Entry 7F0F (X-ray diffraction, 2.10 A resolution); this record covers chains A and C.

== Chain A ==
Name: Capreomycin phosphotransferase
From: Saccharothrix mutabilis subsp. capreolus
UniProtKB: Q53826 (Q53826_STRMP); residues 1-281 here = UniProt positions 1-281
Chain sequence (294 residues; each row starts with the number of its first residue):
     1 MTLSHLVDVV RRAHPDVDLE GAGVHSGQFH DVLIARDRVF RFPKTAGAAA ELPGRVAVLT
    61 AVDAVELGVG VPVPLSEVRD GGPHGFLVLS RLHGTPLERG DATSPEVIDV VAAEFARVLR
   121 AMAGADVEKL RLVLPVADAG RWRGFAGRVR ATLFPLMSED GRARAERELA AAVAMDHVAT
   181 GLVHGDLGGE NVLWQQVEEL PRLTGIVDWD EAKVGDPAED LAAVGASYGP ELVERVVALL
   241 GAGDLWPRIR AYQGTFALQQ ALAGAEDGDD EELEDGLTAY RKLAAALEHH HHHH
Not modelled in the structure: 1, 284-294
Sequence notes: expression tag (282-294)

== Chain C ==
Name: Dpp-ala-dpp-ual-myn-kbe
From: Saccharothrix mutabilis subsp. capreolus
Chain sequence (6 residues; each row starts with the number of its first residue):
     1 XXXXXA
Modified residues: KBE (beta-lysine) at position 1, DPP (diaminopropanoic acid) at position 2, UAL ((2Z)-2-amino-3-(carbamoylamino)prop-2-enoic acid) at position 3, MYN ((2S)-amino[(4R)-2-amino-1,4,5,6-tetrahydropyrimidin-4-yl]ethanoic acid) at position 4, DPP (diaminopropanoic acid) at position 5
Glycans and other covalent adducts: covalent link DPP_2-Ala6

== How chain A and chain C interact ==
Pairs across the interface - 22 pairs, chain A then chain C:
  Gly185(A) with DPP_5(C), hydrogen bond (backbone-backbone)
  Asp186(A) with MYN_4(C); DPP_5(C); Ala6(C), hydrogen bond (side chain-backbone)
  Gly188(A) with MYN_4(C)
  Glu190(A) with KBE_1(C); MYN_4(C)
  Glu211(A) with DPP_5(C), hydrogen bond (side chain-backbone)
  Ala223(A) with MYN_4(C)
  Ala226(A) with UAL_3(C); MYN_4(C)
  Ser227(A) with MYN_4(C)
  Phe256(A) with UAL_3(C); MYN_4(C); DPP_5(C)
  Ala257(A) with UAL_3(C)
  Gln259(A) with DPP_5(C), hydrogen bond (side chain-backbone)
  Gln260(A) with DPP_2(C); UAL_3(C)
  Glu272(A) with KBE_1(C); DPP_2(C)
  Asp275(A) with UAL_3(C)
Other interface residues (no listed pair), chain A (17 interface residues in all): Asn191, Asp267, Gly276

== In short ==
Chain A and chain C form an interface of 17 and 6 residues respectively, with 4 hydrogen bonds. Polar pairs
include Asp186(A)-Ala6(C), Glu211(A)-DPP_5(C) and Gln259(A)-DPP_5(C).
Chain A is Capreomycin phosphotransferase and chain C is Dpp-ala-dpp-ual-myn-kbe, both from Saccharothrix
mutabilis subsp. capreolus; the structure, Crystal structure of capreomycin phosphotransferase in complex with
CMN IIB, was determined by X-ray diffraction, deposited together with 7F0A, 7F0B and 7F0C.
